6CXF - chains A and D of the 4 polymer chains in the assembly; structure by X-ray diffraction, 2.50 A resolution.

# Chain A
Molecule: Antigen-presenting glycoprotein CD1d1
Organism: Mus musculus
UniProt: A0A0R4J090 (A0A0R4J090_MOUSE); residues 1-279 here correspond to UniProt positions 19-297 (UniProt number = residue number + 18)
Sequence (285 residues; row label = number of the first residue in the row):
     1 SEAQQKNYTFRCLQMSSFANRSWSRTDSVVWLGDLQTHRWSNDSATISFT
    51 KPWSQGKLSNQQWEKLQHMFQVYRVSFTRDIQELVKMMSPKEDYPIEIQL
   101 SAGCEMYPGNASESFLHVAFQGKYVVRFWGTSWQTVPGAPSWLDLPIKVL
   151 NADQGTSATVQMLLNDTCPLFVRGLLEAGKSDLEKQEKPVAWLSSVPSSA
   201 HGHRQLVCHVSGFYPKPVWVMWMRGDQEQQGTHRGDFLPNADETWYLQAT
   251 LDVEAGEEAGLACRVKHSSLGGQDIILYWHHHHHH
Unresolved in the structure: 1-6, 197-203, 280-285
Disulfides: Cys-104/Cys-168, Cys-208/Cys-263
Covalent attachments: N-acetylglucosamine (NAG) linked to Asn-20, Asn-42; glycan linked to Asn-165
Differences from the reference sequence: expression tag (280-285)

# Chain D
Molecule: Chimeric T cell antigen receptor beta chain Vb8.2, vb11
Organism: Mus musculus
Sequence (241 residues; row label = number of the first residue in the row; numbering starts at 0):
     0 MEAAVTQSPRNKVAVTGGKVTLSCNQTNNHNNMYWYRQDTGHGLRLIHYS
    50 YGAGSTEKGDIPDGYKASRPSQENFSLILELATPSQTSVYFCASGDEGYT
   100 QYFGPGTRLLVLEDLRNVTPPKVSLFEPSKAEISHTQKATLVCLATGFYP
   150 DHVELSWWVNGKEVHSGVCTDPQPLKEQPALNDSRYSLSSRLRVSATFWQ
   200 NPRNHFRCQVQFYGLSENDEWTQDRAKPVTQIVSAEAWGRA
Unresolved in the structure: 0-1
Disulfides: Cys-23/Cys-91, Cys-142/Cys-207

# Chain A / chain D interface
Pairs across the interface - 9 pairs, chain A then chain D:
  Glu-83(A) with Tyr-48(D), hydrogen bond; Tyr-50(D), hydrogen bond
  Lys-86(A) with Tyr-48(D), hydrogen bond; Tyr-50(D); Glu-56(D)
  Met-87(A) with Tyr-50(D)
  Lys-148(A) with Glu-96(D)
  Val-149(A) with Glu-96(D)
  Ala-152(A) with Glu-96(D)
Other interface residues (no listed pair), chain A (7 interface residues in all): Leu-145
Other interface residues (no listed pair), chain D (7 interface residues in all): Asn-30, Ser-54, Gly-97

# Summary
The chain A/chain D interface involves 7 residues from each chain; the contacts include 3 hydrogen bonds.
Among the polar pairs are Glu-83(A)/Tyr-48(D), Glu-83(A)/Tyr-50(D) and Lys-86(A)/Tyr-48(D).
Chain A is Antigen-presenting glycoprotein CD1d1 and chain D is Chimeric T cell antigen receptor beta chain
Vb8.2, vb11, both from Mus musculus; the structure, Structure of alpha-GSA[26,P5p] bound by CD1d and in
complex with the Va14Vb8.2 TCR, was determined by X-ray diffraction (same publication as 6C5M, 6C69, 6C6A,
6C6C, 6C6E, 6C6H and 10 further entries).
